PDB entry 5KEM | electron microscopy, 5.50 A resolution (low resolution: residue-level contacts below are approximate; hydrogen-bond / salt-bridge calls are withheld) | chains A and F of the 10 polymer chains in the assembly

# Chain A (and F)
Molecule: Ebola secreted glycoprotein
Organism: Zaire ebolavirus
Notes: chain F of this document is another copy of the same molecule, construct and numbering; everything in this record applies to it too
Reference sequence: Q05320 (VGP_EBOZM); residue numbers follow UniProt; this construct covers 53-284
Amino-acid sequence (232 residues; row label = number of the first residue in the row):
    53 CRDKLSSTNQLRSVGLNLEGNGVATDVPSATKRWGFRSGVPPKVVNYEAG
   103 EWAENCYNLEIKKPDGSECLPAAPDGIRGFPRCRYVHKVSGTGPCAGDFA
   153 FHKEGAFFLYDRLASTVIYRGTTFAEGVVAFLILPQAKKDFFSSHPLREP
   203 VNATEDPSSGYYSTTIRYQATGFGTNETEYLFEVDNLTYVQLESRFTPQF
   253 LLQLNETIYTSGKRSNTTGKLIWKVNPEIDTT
Cystine bridges: Cys108-Cys135, Cys121-Cys147
Curated features (UniProtKB/Swiss-Prot):
  - site (Involved in receptor recognition and/or post-binding events): Leu57, Leu63, Arg64, Phe88, Lys95, Ile170
  - glycosylation (N-linked (GlcNAc...) asparagine): Asn204, Asn228, Asn238, Asn257, Asn268
From the paper describing this entry:
  - self-association interface (contacts with another copy of this molecule): Gly179 to Gln188
  - conformationally variable residues (loop rearrangement): Ala189 to Tyr214
  - mutagenesis - V92L, F159S, L239S: decreased binding to c13C6 variable Fab domain heavy chain
  - mutagenesis - Q188R, E229K, T230A: unchanged binding to c13C6 variable Fab domain heavy chain
  - mutagenesis - D150A: decreased binding to BDBV91 variable Fab domain heavy chain
  - mutagenesis - W275L (55% WT activity): decreased binding to c13C6
  - mutagenesis - Q188R (50% WT binding): decreased binding to BDBV91
  - mutagenesis - F159S (150% WT): increased binding to BDBV91
  - mutagenesis - T240N: abolished binding to c13C6 variable Fab domain heavy chain
  - mutagenesis - T270A (<1% WT activity): abolished binding to c13C6

# Chain A / chain F interface
Residue-residue contacts (32):
  Cys53(A) - Thr60(F)
  Cys53(A) - Asn61(F)
  Cys53(A) - Gln62(F)
  Ser58(A) - Ser58(F)
  Thr60(A) - Cys53(F)
  Asn61(A) - Cys53(F)
  Gln62(A) - Cys53(F)
  Leu68(A) - Leu184(F)
  Leu70(A) - Phe193(F)
  Gly72(A) - Ser196(F)
  Gly72(A) - His197(F)
  Asn73(A) - Asp192(F)
  Asn73(A) - Phe193(F)
  Glu156(A) - Leu186(F)
  Val180(A) - Leu184(F)
  Val181(A) - Phe183(F)
  Val181(A) - Leu184(F)
  Ala182(A) - Phe183(F)
  Ala182(A) - Leu184(F)
  Phe183(A) - Val181(F)
  Phe183(A) - Ala182(F)
  Phe183(A) - Phe183(F)
  Leu184(A) - Leu68(F)
  Leu184(A) - Val180(F)
  Leu184(A) - Val181(F)
  Leu184(A) - Ala182(F)
  Leu186(A) - Glu156(F)
  Asp192(A) - Asn73(F)
  Phe193(A) - Leu70(F)
  Phe193(A) - Asn73(F)
  Ser196(A) - Gly72(F)
  His197(A) - Gly72(F)
Interface residues without a listed pair, chain A (24 interface residues in all): Arg54, Leu63, Gly157, Ser195
Interface residues without a listed pair, chain F (24 interface residues in all): Arg54, Leu63, Gly157, Ser195

# Overview
Chain A and chain F each contribute 24 residues to their interface. From the paper: V92L, F159S and L239S of
chain A reduce binding to c13C6 variable Fab domain heavy chain; conformational variability at Ala189(A); 10
substitutions were tested in all.
Chain A and chain F are both Ebola secreted glycoprotein (Zaire ebolavirus); the structure, EBOV sGP in
complex with variable Fab domains of IgGs c13C6 and BDBV91, was determined by electron microscopy together
with 5KEN from the same study.
